6U3Y - chains A and B; structure by X-ray diffraction, 2.04 A resolution.

[Chain A]
Molecule: Panton-Valentine Leucocidin F
From: Staphylococcus aureus
UniProt: Q5FBD2 (Q5FBD2_STAAU); residues 1-301 here correspond to UniProt positions 25-325 (UniProt number = residue number + 24)
Amino-acid sequence (301 residues; row label = number of the first residue in the row):
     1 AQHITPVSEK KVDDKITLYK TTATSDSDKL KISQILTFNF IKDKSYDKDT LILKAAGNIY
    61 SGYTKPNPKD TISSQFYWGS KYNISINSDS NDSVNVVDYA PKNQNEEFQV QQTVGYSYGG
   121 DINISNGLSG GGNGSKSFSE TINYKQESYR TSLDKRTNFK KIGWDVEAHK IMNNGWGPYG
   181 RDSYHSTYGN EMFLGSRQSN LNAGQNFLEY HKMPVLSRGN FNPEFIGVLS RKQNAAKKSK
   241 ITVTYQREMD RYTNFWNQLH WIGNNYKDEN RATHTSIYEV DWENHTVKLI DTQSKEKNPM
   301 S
Not modelled in the structure: 122-131
Ligand contacts:
  - fos-choline-14 (PQJ), molecule 1: Thr-71, Ile-72, Ser-199, Asn-200, Leu-201, Asn-202, Trp-256, Trp-261
  - fos-choline-14 (PQJ), molecule 2: Gln-112, Thr-113, Val-114, Met-172, Asn-173, Asn-174, Gly-175
  - fos-choline-14 (PQJ), molecule 3: Asn-173, Trp-176, Tyr-179, Glu-191, Leu-194, Gly-195, Ser-196, Arg-197, Gln-198
Reported in the primary citation:
  - binding site for fos-choline-14: Thr-71, Ile-72, Gln-112, Met-172, Asn-174, Gly-175, Trp-176, Glu-191, Arg-197, Ser-199, Asn-200, Leu-201, Trp-256, Trp-261

[Chain B]
Molecule: Gamma-hemolysin subunit A
From: Staphylococcus aureus
UniProt: B1Q017 (B1Q017_STAAU); residues 1-284 here correspond to UniProt positions 29-312 (UniProt number = residue number + 28)
Amino-acid sequence (284 residues; each row starts with the number of its first residue):
     1 DNNIENIGDG AEVVKRTEDT SSDKWGVTQN IQFDFVKDKK YNKDALILKM QGFINSKTTY
    61 YNYKNTDHIK AMRWPFQYNI GLKTNDPNVD LINYLPKNKI DSVNVSQTLG YNIGGNFNSG
   121 PSTGGNGSFN YSKTISYNQQ NYISEVERQN SKSVQWGIKA NSFITSLGKM SGHDPNLFVG
   181 YKPYSQNPRD YFVPDNELPP LVHSGFNPSF IATVSHEKGS GDTSEFEITY GRNMDVTHAT
   241 RRTTHYGNSY LEGSRIHNAF VNRNYTVKYE VNWKTHEIKV KGHN
Not modelled in the structure: 1-3, 115-125
Ligand contacts: fos-choline-14 (PQJ): Val-103, Lys-133, Ile-135, Tyr-137
Reported in the primary citation:
  - binding site for fos-choline-14: Ile-135, Tyr-137

[Chain A / chain B interface]
Contacting residue pairs (112):
  Ala-1(A) with Ser-209(B)
  Gln-2(A) with Leu-95(B); Pro-96(B); Ser-209(B), hydrogen bond (backbone-side chain); Ile-211(B)
  His-3(A) with Ile-211(B)
  Ile-4(A) with Gln-32(B); Asp-34(B); Ile-47(B), hydrophobic; Lys-49(B); Ile-211(B), hydrophobic
  Pro-6(A) with Gly-8(B); Val-13(B), hydrophobic
  Val-7(A) with Asp-9(B); Gly-10(B), hydrogen bond (backbone-backbone)
  Ser-8(A) with Gly-10(B), hydrogen bond (backbone-backbone)
  Glu-9(A) with Ala-11(B)
  Lys-10(A) with Gly-10(B); Ala-11(B), hydrogen bond (backbone-backbone); Glu-12(B)
  Val-12(A) with Glu-12(B)
  Ser-45(A) with Val-13(B); Val-14(B); Lys-15(B), hydrogen bond (backbone-backbone); Arg-16(B), hydrogen bond (backbone-side chain)
  Tyr-46(A) with Lys-15(B); Arg-16(B); Thr-17(B), hydrogen bond
  Asp-47(A) with Arg-16(B), salt bridge
  Lys-48(A) with Thr-17(B), hydrogen bond (side chain-backbone)
  Asn-95(A) with Asp-19(B), hydrogen bond
  Val-96(A) with Asp-19(B); Asn-30(B), hydrogen bond (backbone-side chain)
  Val-97(A) with Asp-19(B); Asn-30(B)
  Asp-98(A) with Gln-51(B)
  Tyr-99(A) with Gly-52(B), hydrogen bond (side chain-backbone); Phe-53(B); Asn-207(B), hydrogen bond
  Lys-102(A) with Asn-207(B)
  Asn-103(A) with Phe-53(B); Ser-204(B), hydrogen bond; Gly-205(B), hydrogen bond (side chain-backbone); Asn-207(B)
  Gln-104(A) with Pro-200(B); Leu-201(B)
  Asn-105(A) with Gln-140(B), hydrogen bond (backbone-side chain); Asn-141(B), hydrogen bond (side chain-backbone); Tyr-142(B), hydrogen bond (side chain-backbone)
  Glu-106(A) with Gln-140(B); Asn-141(B), hydrogen bond (backbone-backbone); Pro-199(B); Pro-200(B)
  Glu-107(A) with Gln-139(B); Gln-140(B)
  Phe-108(A) with Asn-138(B); Gln-139(B), hydrogen bond (backbone-backbone); Ser-162(B); Ile-164(B), hydrophobic
  Gln-109(A) with Tyr-137(B); Asn-138(B)
  Val-110(A) with Ile-135(B); Ser-136(B); Tyr-137(B), hydrogen bond (backbone-backbone); Gln-139(B)
  Gln-111(A) with Ile-135(B); Ser-136(B)
  Gln-112(A) with Lys-133(B); Thr-134(B); Ile-135(B), hydrogen bond (backbone-backbone); Tyr-137(B), hydrogen bond
  Thr-113(A) with Ser-132(B); Lys-133(B); Thr-134(B), hydrogen bond
  Val-114(A) with Ser-132(B); Lys-133(B), hydrogen bond (backbone-backbone)
  Gly-115(A) with Tyr-131(B)
  Tyr-116(A) with Asn-130(B); Tyr-131(B), hydrogen bond (backbone-backbone)
  Ser-117(A) with Phe-129(B)
  Tyr-118(A) with Ser-128(B), hydrogen bond (backbone-side chain); Phe-129(B), hydrogen bond (backbone-backbone)
  Gly-119(A) with Gly-127(B); Ser-128(B)
  Gly-120(A) with Asn-126(B); Gly-127(B), hydrogen bond (backbone-backbone)
  Asp-121(A) with Asn-126(B), hydrogen bond (side chain-backbone)
  Glu-140(A) with Lys-169(B)
  Tyr-144(A) with Ile-164(B), hydrophobic
  Arg-150(A) with Asp-195(B), hydrogen bond (side chain-backbone); Asn-196(B); Leu-198(B), hydrogen bond (side chain-backbone); Pro-200(B); His-203(B)
  Ser-152(A) with His-203(B), hydrogen bond; Ser-204(B)
  Leu-153(A) with Phe-53(B), hydrophobic; Ser-204(B), hydrogen bond (backbone-side chain); Asn-207(B)
  Asp-154(A) with Phe-53(B)
  Lys-155(A) with Asn-55(B)
  Thr-157(A) with Phe-53(B)
  Asn-158(A) with Ser-21(B); Thr-28(B)
  Phe-159(A) with Asp-19(B); Ser-21(B), hydrogen bond (backbone-side chain); Thr-28(B)
  His-169(A) with Asn-196(B), hydrogen bond (backbone-side chain)
  Lys-170(A) with Asn-196(B)
  Gly-180(A) with Asn-196(B)
  Asp-182(A) with Pro-194(B)
  Tyr-184(A) with Lys-182(B)
Interface residues without a listed pair, chain A (59 interface residues in all): Asp-43, Ile-142, Glu-167, Ala-168, Ser-230
Interface residues without a listed pair, chain B (66 interface residues in all): Glu-18, Thr-20, Leu-48, Phe-163, Gly-168, Glu-197, Phe-206, Phe-210

[Overview]
59 residues of chain A face 66 of chain B across their interface; the contacts include 35 hydrogen bonds and 1
salt bridge. Among the polar pairs are Asp-47(A)/Arg-16(B), Gln-2(A)/Ser-209(B) and Ser-45(A)/Arg-16(B). From
the paper: a binding site for fos-choline-14 at Thr-71(A), Ile-72(A) and Ile-135(B) among others.
Chain A is Panton-Valentine Leucocidin F and chain B is Gamma-hemolysin subunit A, both from Staphylococcus
aureus; the structure, Structure-based discovery of a novel small-molecule inhibitor of methicillin-resistant
S. aureus, was determined by X-ray diffraction.
